Entry 5F62 (X-ray diffraction, 1.35 A resolution); this record covers chain A.

[Chain A]
Protein: Bromodomain-containing protein 4
Source organism: Homo sapiens
UniProt: O60885 (BRD4_HUMAN); numbering as in UniProt (aligned over 44-168)
Chain sequence (127 residues; each row starts with the number of its first residue):
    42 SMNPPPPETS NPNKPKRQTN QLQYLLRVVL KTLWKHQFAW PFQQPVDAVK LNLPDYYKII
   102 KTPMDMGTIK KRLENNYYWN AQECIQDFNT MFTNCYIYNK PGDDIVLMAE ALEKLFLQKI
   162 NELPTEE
Sequence notes: expression tag (42-43)
Ligand contacts: 5W1 (N-[2-chloranyl-5-[[2-[[3-fluoranyl-4-(4-methylpiperazin-1-yl)phenyl]amino]-5-methyl-pyrimidin-4-yl]amino]phenyl]-2-methyl-propane-2-sulfonamide): Trp-81, Pro-82, Phe-83, Val-87, Leu-92, Leu-94, Tyr-97, Cys-136, Tyr-139, Asn-140, Asp-145, Ile-146, Met-149
Swiss-Prot annotation at these positions:
  - site: Asn-140 (Acetylated histone binding)
  - cross-link: Lys-99 (Glycyl lysine isopeptide (Lys-Gly) (interchain with G-Cter in SUMO2))
  - natural variant: Asp-145 (D145G: Found in a patient with a neurodevelopmental syndrome; uncertain significance)
  - mutagenesis: Asn-140 (N140A: Abolishes binding to acetylated histones)

[In short]
Chain A binds compound 5W1. UniProt lists one mutagenesis site.
Chain A is Bromodomain-containing protein 4 (Homo sapiens); the structure, Crystal structure of the first
bromodomain of human BRD4 in complex with MA4-022-2, was determined by X-ray diffraction (same publication as
5F5Z, 5F60, 5F61 and 5F63).
